8D73 - chain A; structure by X-ray diffraction, 2.17 A resolution.

[Chain A]
Molecule: Epidermal growth factor receptor
Source organism: Homo sapiens
Notes: EC 2.7.10.1
Reference sequence: P00533 (EGFR_HUMAN); numbering as in UniProt (aligned over 695-1022)
Amino-acid sequence (348 residues; numbered 675 to 1022; the number before each row is that of its first residue):
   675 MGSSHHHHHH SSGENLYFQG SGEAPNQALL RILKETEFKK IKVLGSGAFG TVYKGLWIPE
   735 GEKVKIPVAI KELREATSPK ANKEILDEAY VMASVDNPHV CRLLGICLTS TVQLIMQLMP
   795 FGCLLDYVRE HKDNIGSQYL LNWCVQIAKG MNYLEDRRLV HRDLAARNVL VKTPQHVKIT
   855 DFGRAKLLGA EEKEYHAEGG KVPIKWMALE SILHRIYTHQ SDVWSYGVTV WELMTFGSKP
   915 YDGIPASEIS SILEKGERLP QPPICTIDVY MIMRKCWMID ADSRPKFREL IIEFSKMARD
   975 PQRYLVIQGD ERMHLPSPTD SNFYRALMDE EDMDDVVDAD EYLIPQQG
Unresolved in the structure: 675-702, 1012-1022
Differences from the reference sequence: initiating methionine (675); expression tag (676-694); engineered mutation Met790 (Thr in P00533), Arg858 (Leu in P00533), Arg948 (Val in P00533)
Residues lining bound ligands: QCR ((3S,4R)-3-fluoro-1-(4-{[4-(methylamino)-1-(propan-2-yl)pyrido[3,4-d]pyridazin-7-yl]amino}pyrimidin-2-yl)piperidin-4-ol): Leu718, Gly719, Val726, Ala743, Lys745, Glu762, Met766, Cys775, Met790, Gln791, Leu792, Met793, Pro794, Phe795, Gly796, Cys797, Leu844, Thr854, Asp855
What the authors report for this chain:
  - binding site for QCR: Lys745, Met790, Gln791, Met793
  - conformationally variable residues: Gly796

[Summary]
Chain A binds compound QCR. The paper reports a binding site for QCR at Lys745, Met790 and Gln791 among
others; conformational variability at Gly796.
Chain A is Epidermal growth factor receptor (Homo sapiens); the structure, Crystal Structure of EGFR LRTM with
compound 7, was determined by X-ray diffraction, deposited together with 8D76.
